7MGN - chains A and B; structure by X-ray diffraction, 1.80 A resolution.

# Chain A (and B)
Name: 2-oxopropyl-CoM reductase, carboxylating
Source organism: Xanthobacter autotrophicus PY2
Notes: EC 1.8.1.5; chain B of this document is another copy of the same molecule, construct and numbering; everything in this record applies to it too
Reference sequence: Q56839 (XECC_XANP2); residues 1-523 here = UniProt positions 1-523
Chain sequence (523 residues; each row starts with the number of its first residue):
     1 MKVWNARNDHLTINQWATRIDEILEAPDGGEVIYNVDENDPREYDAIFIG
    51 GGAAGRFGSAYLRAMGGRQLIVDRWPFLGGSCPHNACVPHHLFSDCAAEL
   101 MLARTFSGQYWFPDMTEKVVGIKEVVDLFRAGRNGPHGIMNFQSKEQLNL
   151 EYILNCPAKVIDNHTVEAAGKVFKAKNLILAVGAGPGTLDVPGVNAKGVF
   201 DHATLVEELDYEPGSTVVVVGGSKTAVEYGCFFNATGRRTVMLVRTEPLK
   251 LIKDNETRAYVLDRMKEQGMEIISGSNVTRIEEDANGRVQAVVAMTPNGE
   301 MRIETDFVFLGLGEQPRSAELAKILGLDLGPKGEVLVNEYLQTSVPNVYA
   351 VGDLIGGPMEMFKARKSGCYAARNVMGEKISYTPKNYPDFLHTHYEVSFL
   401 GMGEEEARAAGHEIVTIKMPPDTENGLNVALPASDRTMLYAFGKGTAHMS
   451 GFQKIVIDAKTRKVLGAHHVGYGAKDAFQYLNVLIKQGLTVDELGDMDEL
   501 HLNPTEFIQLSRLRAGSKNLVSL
Not modelled in the structure: 1
Differences from the reference sequence: engineered mutation His501 (Phe in Q56839), Glu506 (His in Q56839)
Metal / ion sites: Mg2+: Val429, Leu431, Ala447, Ser450
Small-molecule neighbours:
  - 1-thioethanesulfonic acid (COM): Gly52, Ala53, Arg56, Phe57, Gly79, Cys82, Pro83, Val88, Met140, Met361, Arg365
  - dihydroflavine-adenine dinucleotide (FDA): Ile49, Gly50, Gly51, Gly52, Ala53, Ala54, Gly55, Val72, Asp73, Arg74, Trp75, Gly79, Gly80, Ser81, Cys82, Asn85, Ala86, Cys87, His90, His91, Cys156, Pro157, Ala158, Ala181, Val182, Gly183, Ala184, His202, Thr225, Tyr229, Glu314, Arg317, Val351, Gly352, Asp353, Met359, Glu360, Met361, Ala364
UniProt features mapped onto this chain:
  - binding site (FAD): Ala53, Ala54, Ser81, Ala158, Asp353, Met361
  - binding site (2-oxopropyl-coenzyme M): Arg56, Cys82, Arg365
  - binding site (NADP(+)): Gly222 to Thr225, Arg245, Thr246, Glu360
Reported in the primary citation:
  - mutagenesis - F501H/H506E: abolished catalytic activity
  - mutagenesis - F501H (90% acetone): increased catalytic activity on acetone
  - mutagenesis - F501H: unchanged catalytic activity
  - catalytic residues: Cys87 (citing earlier work)
  - catalytic residues: His501

# Chain A / chain B interface
Residue-residue contacts - 209 pairs, chain A then chain B:
  Thr12(A) with Glu424(B); Asn425(B), hydrogen bond
  Ile13(A) with Asn425(B), hydrogen bond (backbone-side chain); Val429(B), hydrophobic
  Asn14(A) with Asn425(B), hydrogen bond (backbone-side chain); Asn428(B), hydrogen bond (side chain-backbone)
  Phe57(A) with Gln509(B); Leu513(B), hydrophobic
  Ala60(A) with Leu513(B), hydrophobic
  Tyr61(A) with Arg512(B); Gly516(B)
  Ala64(A) with Gly516(B); Ser517(B), hydrogen bond (backbone-side chain)
  Met65(A) with Gly516(B)
  Cys82(A) with His501(B), hydrogen bond
  Cys87(A) with Leu502(B), hydrophobic
  Val88(A) with Met438(B); Phe442(B), hydrophobic
  His91(A) with Asp435(B); Met438(B); His501(B); Leu502(B), hydrogen bond (side chain-backbone)
  Leu92(A) with Met438(B), hydrophobic; Leu439(B), hydrophobic
  Asp95(A) with Ser434(B); Asp435(B); Arg436(B), hydrogen bond (side chain-backbone); Thr437(B); Met438(B), hydrogen bond (side chain-backbone)
  Cys96(A) with Trp111(B), hydrophobic
  Ala98(A) with Arg436(B)
  Glu99(A) with Glu99(B); Leu102(B); Trp111(B); Arg436(B), salt bridge
  Leu100(A) with Trp111(B), hydrophobic
  Leu102(A) with Glu99(B)
  Tyr110(A) with Glu124(B); Leu128(B)
  Trp111(A) with Cys96(B), hydrophobic; Glu99(B); Leu100(B), hydrophobic; Pro113(B); Val120(B), hydrophobic
  Pro113(A) with Trp111(B); Pro113(B)
  Val120(A) with Trp111(B), hydrophobic
  Glu124(A) with Tyr110(B)
  Leu128(A) with Tyr110(B); Leu439(B), hydrophobic; Phe442(B)
  Phe129(A) with Phe442(B), hydrophobic
  Gly132(A) with Phe442(B)
  Arg133(A) with Phe442(B)
  Pro136(A) with Ala430(B)
  Ile139(A) with Val429(B), hydrophobic; Ala430(B); Leu431(B)
  Phe142(A) with Thr423(B)
  Gln143(A) with Leu513(B)
  Gln147(A) with Arg514(B), hydrogen bond (backbone-side chain); Leu523(B)
  Leu148(A) with Arg514(B)
  Met361(A) with His501(B)
  Phe362(A) with Asp498(B); Glu499(B)
  Arg365(A) with Glu499(B), salt bridge; His501(B), hydrogen bond; Gln509(B); Arg512(B)
  Lys366(A) with Asp496(B), hydrogen bond (side chain-backbone); Met497(B); Asp498(B), salt bridge
  Cys369(A) with Arg512(B)
  Tyr370(A) with Asp496(B)
  Tyr387(A) with Asp498(B)
  Pro388(A) with Asp498(B); Leu500(B)
  Asp389(A) with Leu500(B)
  His392(A) with Asp435(B), salt bridge
  Glu396(A) with Asp435(B); Arg436(B), salt bridge
  Met419(A) with Gln143(B)
  Pro421(A) with Ile13(B), hydrophobic; Gln147(B)
  Thr423(A) with Phe142(B)
  Glu424(A) with Thr12(B)
  Asn425(A) with Thr12(B), hydrogen bond; Ile13(B), hydrogen bond (side chain-backbone); Asn14(B), hydrogen bond (side chain-backbone)
  Asn428(A) with Asn14(B), hydrogen bond (backbone-side chain)
  Val429(A) with Ile13(B), hydrophobic; Asn14(B); Ile139(B), hydrophobic
  Ala430(A) with Pro136(B); Ile139(B)
  Leu431(A) with Ile139(B)
  Ser434(A) with Asp95(B)
  Asp435(A) with His91(B), salt bridge; Asp95(B); His392(B), salt bridge; Glu396(B); Lys475(B), salt bridge
  Arg436(A) with Asp95(B), hydrogen bond (backbone-side chain); Ala98(B); Glu99(B), salt bridge; Glu396(B), salt bridge; Arg436(B); Tyr472(B); Gly473(B)
  Thr437(A) with Asp95(B)
  Met438(A) with Val88(B); His91(B); Leu92(B), hydrophobic; Asp95(B), hydrogen bond (backbone-side chain)
  Leu439(A) with Leu92(B), hydrophobic; Leu128(B), hydrophobic
  Phe442(A) with Val88(B), hydrophobic; Leu128(B); Phe129(B), hydrophobic; Gly132(B); Arg133(B)
  Tyr472(A) with Arg436(B)
  Gly473(A) with Arg436(B); Gly473(B); Asp476(B)
  Lys475(A) with Asp435(B), salt bridge; Leu500(B); Leu502(B), hydrogen bond (side chain-backbone)
  Asp476(A) with Gly473(B); Ala477(B); Asn503(B); Pro504(B); Thr505(B), hydrogen bond
  Ala477(A) with Asp476(B); Ala477(B), hydrophobic; Tyr480(B), hydrophobic
  Gln479(A) with Asp498(B); Glu499(B); Leu500(B), hydrogen bond (side chain-backbone); Asn503(B), hydrogen bond; Thr505(B); Ile508(B)
  Tyr480(A) with Ala477(B), hydrophobic; Leu484(B), hydrophobic; Leu494(B), hydrophobic; Met497(B), hydrophobic; Thr505(B), hydrogen bond; Phe507(B); Ile508(B), hydrophobic
  Val483(A) with Leu484(B), hydrophobic; Met497(B), hydrophobic
  Leu484(A) with Tyr480(B), hydrophobic; Val483(B), hydrophobic; Leu484(B), hydrophobic; Gln487(B)
  Gln487(A) with Leu484(B); Gln487(B), hydrogen bond
  Leu494(A) with Tyr480(B), hydrophobic
  Asp496(A) with Lys366(B), hydrogen bond (backbone-side chain)
  Met497(A) with Lys366(B); Tyr480(B), hydrophobic; Val483(B), hydrophobic
  Asp498(A) with Phe362(B); Lys366(B), salt bridge; Tyr387(B); Pro388(B); Gln479(B)
  Glu499(A) with Phe362(B); Arg365(B), salt bridge; Gln479(B)
  Leu500(A) with Pro388(B); Asp389(B); Lys475(B); Gln479(B), hydrogen bond (backbone-side chain)
  His501(A) with Cys82(B), hydrogen bond; Cys87(B); His91(B); Met361(B); Arg365(B)
  Leu502(A) with Cys87(B), hydrophobic; Val88(B); His91(B), hydrogen bond (backbone-side chain); Lys475(B), hydrogen bond (backbone-side chain)
  Asn503(A) with Asp476(B); Gln479(B), hydrogen bond
  Pro504(A) with Asp476(B)
  Thr505(A) with Asp476(B), hydrogen bond; Gln479(B); Tyr480(B), hydrogen bond
  Phe507(A) with Tyr480(B)
  Ile508(A) with Gln479(B); Tyr480(B), hydrophobic
  Gln509(A) with Phe57(B); Arg365(B)
  Arg512(A) with Tyr61(B); Arg365(B); Lys366(B); Cys369(B)
  Leu513(A) with Phe57(B), hydrophobic; Ala60(B), hydrophobic; Gln143(B)
  Arg514(A) with Gln147(B), hydrogen bond (side chain-backbone); Leu148(B)
  Gly516(A) with Tyr61(B); Ala64(B); Met65(B)
  Ser517(A) with Ala64(B), hydrogen bond (side chain-backbone)
  Leu523(A) with Gln147(B)
Also at the interface, not in a pair above, chain A (106 interface residues in all): Arg56, Ala103, Met115, Lys118, Val125, Gly135, Arg373, Asn386, Phe390, Gly443, Ala474, Phe478, Leu481, Leu510, Ala515
Also at the interface, not in a pair above, chain B (104 interface residues in all): Arg56, Ser94, Ala103, Met115, Gly135, Tyr370, Asn386, Phe390, Met419, Pro421, Gly443, Ala474, Phe478, Leu481, Leu510, Ala515

# Summary
106 residues of chain A face 104 of chain B across their interface; the contacts include 34 hydrogen bonds and
13 salt bridges. Polar pairs include Glu99(A)-Arg436(B), Arg365(A)-Glu499(B) and Lys366(A)-Asp498(B). Ligands
of chain A: 1-thioethanesulfonic acid and dihydroflavine-adenine dinucleotide. From the paper: catalytic
residues Cys87(A) and His501(A); F501H/H506E of chain A abolish catalytic activity.
Both chains are 2-oxopropyl-CoM reductase, carboxylating (Xanthobacter autotrophicus PY2). Entry 7MGN (Crystal
structure of F501H/H506E variant of 2-ketopropyl coenzyme M oxidoreductase/carboxylase (2-KPCC) from
Xanthobacter autotrophicus) was determined by X-ray diffraction, deposited together with 7MGO.
